PDB entry 6LQD | electron microscopy, 3.26 A resolution | chains B and D of the 4 polymer chains in the assembly

# Chain B
Molecule: Capsid protein VP2
Organism: Human enterovirus 71
Notes: EC 3.4.22.29, 3.6.1.15, 3.4.22.28, 2.7.7.48
UniProt: B2ZUN0 (B2ZUN0_HE71); residues 1-254 here correspond to UniProt positions 70-323 (UniProt number = residue number + 69)
Sequence (254 residues; row label = number of the first residue in the row):
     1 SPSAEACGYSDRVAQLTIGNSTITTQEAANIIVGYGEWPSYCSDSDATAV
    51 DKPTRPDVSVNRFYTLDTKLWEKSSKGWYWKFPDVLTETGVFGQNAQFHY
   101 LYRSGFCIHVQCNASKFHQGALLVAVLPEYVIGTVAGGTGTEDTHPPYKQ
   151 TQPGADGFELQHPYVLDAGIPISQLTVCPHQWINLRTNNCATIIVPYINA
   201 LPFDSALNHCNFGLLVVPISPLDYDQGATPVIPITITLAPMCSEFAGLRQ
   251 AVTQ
Unresolved in the structure: 1-9

# Chain D
Molecule: Capsid protein VP4
Organism: Human enterovirus 71
Notes: EC 3.4.22.29, 3.6.1.15, 3.4.22.28, 2.7.7.48
UniProt: B2ZUN0 (B2ZUN0_HE71); residues 1-69 here = UniProt positions 1-69
Sequence (69 residues; row label = number of the first residue in the row):
     1 MGSQVSTQRSGSHENSNSATEGSTINYTTINYYKDSYAATAGKQSLKQDP
    51 DKFANPVKDIFTEMAAPLK
Unresolved in the structure: 1-11

# How chain B and chain D interact
Pairs across the interface - 14 pairs, chain B then chain D:
  S10(B) - K69(D)  hydrogen bond (backbone-backbone)
  D11(B) - L68(D)
  D11(B) - K69(D)
  R12(B) - L68(D)
  R12(B) - K69(D)
  N30(B) - V57(D)
  N30(B) - D59(D)  hydrogen bond (side chain-backbone)
  I31(B) - V57(D)
  I31(B) - K58(D)  hydrogen bond (backbone-backbone)
  I32(B) - V57(D)  hydrophobic
  V33(B) - P56(D)
  Y35(B) - K52(D)
  Y35(B) - F53(D)  hydrophobic
  W38(B) - K58(D)
Other interface residues (no listed pair), chain B (12 interface residues in all): G36, V177, T187
Other interface residues (no listed pair), chain D (9 interface residues in all): P67

# Summary
12 residues of chain B face 9 of chain D across their interface; the contacts include 3 hydrogen bonds. Polar
contacts include N30(B)-D59(D), S10(B)-K69(D) and I31(B)-K58(D).
Chain B is Capsid protein VP2 and chain D is Capsid protein VP4, both from Human enterovirus 71; the
structure, Structure of Enterovirus 71 in complex with NLD-22, was determined by electron microscopy.
